PDB entry 1KW2 | X-ray diffraction, 2.15 A resolution | chain A

Chain A:
Protein: Vitamin D-binding protein
Source organism: Homo sapiens
Reference sequence: P02774 (VTDB_HUMAN); residue numbers follow UniProt; this construct covers 17-474
Amino-acid sequence (458 residues; row label = number of the first residue in the row):
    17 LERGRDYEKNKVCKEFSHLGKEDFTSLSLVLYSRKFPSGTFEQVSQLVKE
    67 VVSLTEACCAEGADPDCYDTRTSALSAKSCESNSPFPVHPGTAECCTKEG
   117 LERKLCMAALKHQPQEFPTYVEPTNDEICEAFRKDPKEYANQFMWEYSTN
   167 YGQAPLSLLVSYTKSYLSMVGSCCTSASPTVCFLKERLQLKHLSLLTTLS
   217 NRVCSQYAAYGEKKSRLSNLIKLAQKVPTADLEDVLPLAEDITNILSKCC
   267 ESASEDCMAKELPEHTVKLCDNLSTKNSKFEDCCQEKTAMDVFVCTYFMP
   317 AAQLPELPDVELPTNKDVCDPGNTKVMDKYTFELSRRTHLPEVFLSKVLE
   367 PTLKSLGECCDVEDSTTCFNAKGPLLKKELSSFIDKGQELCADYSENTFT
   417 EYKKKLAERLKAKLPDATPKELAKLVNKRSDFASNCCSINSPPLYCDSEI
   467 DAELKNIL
Disordered / not traced: 17-19
Cystine bridges: Cys29-Cys75, Cys74-Cys83, Cys96-Cys112, Cys111-Cys122, Cys145-Cys190, Cys189-Cys198, Cys220-Cys266, Cys265-Cys273, Cys286-Cys300, Cys299-Cys311, Cys335-Cys376, Cys375-Cys384, Cys407-Cys453, Cys452-Cys462
Reported in the primary citation:
  - conformationally variable residues (domain motion): Pro316

In short:
The paper reports conformational variability at Pro316.
Chain A is Vitamin D-binding protein (Homo sapiens); the structure, Crystal structure of uncomplexed vitamin
D-binding protein, was determined by X-ray diffraction.
